PDB entry 3WPU | X-ray diffraction, 1.60 A resolution | chain A

# Chain A
Protein: Beta-fructofuranosidase
Notes: EC 3.2.1.26
UniProt: Q8VW87 (Q8VW87_9MICC); residues 37-578 here = UniProt positions 37-578
Chain sequence (542 residues; each row starts with the number of its first residue):
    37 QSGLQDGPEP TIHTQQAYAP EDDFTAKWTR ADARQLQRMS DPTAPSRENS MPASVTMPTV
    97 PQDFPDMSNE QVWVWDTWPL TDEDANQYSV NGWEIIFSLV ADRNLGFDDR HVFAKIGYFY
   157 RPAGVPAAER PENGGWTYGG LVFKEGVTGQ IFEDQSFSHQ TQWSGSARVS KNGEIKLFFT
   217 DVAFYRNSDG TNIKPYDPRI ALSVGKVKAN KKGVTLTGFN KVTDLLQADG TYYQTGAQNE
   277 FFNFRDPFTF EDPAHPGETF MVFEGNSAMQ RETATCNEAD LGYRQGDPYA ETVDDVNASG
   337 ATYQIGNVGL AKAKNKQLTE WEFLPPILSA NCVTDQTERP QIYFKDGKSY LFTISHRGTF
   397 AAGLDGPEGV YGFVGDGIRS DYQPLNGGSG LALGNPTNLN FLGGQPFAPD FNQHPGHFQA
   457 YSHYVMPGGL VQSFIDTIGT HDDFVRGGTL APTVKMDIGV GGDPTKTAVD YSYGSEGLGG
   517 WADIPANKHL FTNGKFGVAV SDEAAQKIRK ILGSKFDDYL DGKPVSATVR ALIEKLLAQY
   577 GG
Unresolved in the structure: 37-38, 577-578
Disulfide bonds: Cys312-Cys368

# In short
Chain A is Beta-fructofuranosidase; the structure, Full-length beta-fructofuranosidase from Microbacterium
saccharophilum K-1, was determined by X-ray diffraction (same publication as 3WPV, 3WPY and 3WPZ).
